Entry 6SH4 (electron microscopy, 4.40 A resolution (low resolution: residue-level contacts below are approximate; hydrogen-bond / salt-bridge calls are withheld)); this record covers chains B and C of the 7 polymer chains in the assembly.

== Chain B (and C) ==
Name: Mitochondrial chaperone BCS1
Source organism: Saccharomyces cerevisiae
Notes: chain C of this document is another copy of the same molecule, construct and numbering; everything in this record applies to it too
UniProt: P32839 (BCS1_YEAST); numbering as in UniProt (aligned over 1-456)
Sequence (456 residues; row label = number of the first residue in the row):
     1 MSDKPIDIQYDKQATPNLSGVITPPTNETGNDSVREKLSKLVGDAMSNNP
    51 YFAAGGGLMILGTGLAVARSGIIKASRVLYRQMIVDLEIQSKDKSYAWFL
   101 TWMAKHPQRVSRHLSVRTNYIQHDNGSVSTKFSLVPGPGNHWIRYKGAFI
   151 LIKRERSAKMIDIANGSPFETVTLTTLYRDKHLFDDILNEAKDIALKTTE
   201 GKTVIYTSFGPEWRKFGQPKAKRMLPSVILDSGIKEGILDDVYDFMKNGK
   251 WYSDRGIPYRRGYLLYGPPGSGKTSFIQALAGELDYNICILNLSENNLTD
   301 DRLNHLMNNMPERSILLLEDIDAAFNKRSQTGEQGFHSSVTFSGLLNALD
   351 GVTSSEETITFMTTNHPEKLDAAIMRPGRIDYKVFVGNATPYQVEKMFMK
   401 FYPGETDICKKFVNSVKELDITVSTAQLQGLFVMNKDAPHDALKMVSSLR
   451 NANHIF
Not modelled in the structure: 1-48, 294-298, 325-340, 369-372, 450-456

== Interface between chain B and chain C ==
Contacting residue pairs (13):
  N49(B) with Y51(C); A54(C)
  R81(B) with R112(C)
  I84(B) with R112(C)
  V85(B) with R112(C)
  D86(B) with R112(C); L114(C)
  L87(B) with L114(C)
  E88(B) with L114(C); S115(C); V116(C)
  R255(B) with S227(C)
  G256(B) with S227(C)
Also at the interface, not in a pair above, chain B (16 interface residues in all): Q82, E200, K202, V352, S354, E356, P377
Also at the interface, not in a pair above, chain C (14 interface residues in all): H113, N125, G126, G217, K220, T274, G430

== Summary ==
Chain B and chain C form an interface of 16 and 14 residues respectively.
Both chains are Mitochondrial chaperone BCS1 (Saccharomyces cerevisiae). Entry 6SH4 (Structure of the Apo1
state of the heptameric Bcs1 AAA-ATPase) was determined by electron microscopy, deposited together with 6SH3
and 6SH5.
